3HKN - chain A; structure by X-ray diffraction, 1.80 A resolution.

[Chain A]
Name: Carbonic anhydrase 2
Organism: Homo sapiens
Notes: EC 4.2.1.1
Reference sequence: P00918 (CAH2_HUMAN); residue numbers follow UniProt; this construct covers 1-260
Sequence (260 residues; numbered 1 to 260; the number before each row is that of its first residue):
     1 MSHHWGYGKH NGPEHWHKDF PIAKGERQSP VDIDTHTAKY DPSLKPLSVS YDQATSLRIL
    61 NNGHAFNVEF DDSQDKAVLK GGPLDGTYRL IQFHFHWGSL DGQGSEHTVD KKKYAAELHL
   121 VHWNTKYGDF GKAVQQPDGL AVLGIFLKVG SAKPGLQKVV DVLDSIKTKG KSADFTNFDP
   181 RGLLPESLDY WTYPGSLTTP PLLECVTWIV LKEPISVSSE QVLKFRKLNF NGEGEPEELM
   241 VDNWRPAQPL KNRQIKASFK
Disordered / not traced: 1-3
UniProt features mapped onto this chain:
  - active site: H64 (Proton donor/acceptor)
  - binding site (Zn(2+)): H94, H96, H119
  - binding site (substrate): T198, T199
  - site: Y7 (Fine-tunes the proton-transfer properties of H-64), N62 (Fine-tunes the proton-transfer properties of H-64), N67 (Fine-tunes the proton-transfer properties of H-64), Q92 (Involved in the binding of some activators, including histamine and L-histidine)
  - modified residue: S2 (N-acetylserine), S165 (Phosphoserine), S172 (Phosphoserine)
  - natural variant: K18 (K18E: In Jogjakarta), Q92 (Q92P: In OPTB3), H94 (H94Y: In OPTB3 loss of activity), H107 (H107Y: In OPTB3), G144 (G144R: In OPTB3), P236 (P236H: In Melbourne)
  - mutagenesis: W5 (W5A: Impaired activity, not rescued by 4-methylimidazole (4-MI); when associated with W-64), Y7 (Y7F: Enhanced activity; Y7H: Reduced proton transfer rate), N62 (N62A: Reduced activity; N62D: Strongly reduced activity; N62H: Reduced proton transfer; when associated with A-64; N62L: Reduced activity; N62T: Reduced activity; N62V: Reduced activity), H64 (H64A: Reduced CO(2) hydrase activity, rescued by 4-methylimidazole (4-MI). Reduced proton transfer; when associated with H-62. Enhanced proton transfer; when associated with H-67 ...), A65 (A65F: Reduced activity; A65S: 2-fold decrease in enzyme efficiency, as determined by kcat/KM ratio, and efficiently inhibited by chlorzolamide; when associated with Q-67), N67 (N67H: Enhanced proton transfer; when associated with A-64; N67L: Reduced activity ...), H94 (H94C/D/E/N/Q: Strongly reduced CO(2) hydrase and p-nitrophenyl acetate esterase activities, impaired stability of zinc binding), E106 (E106A/Q: Strongly reduced CO(2) hydrase activity; E106D: Normal CO(2) hydrase activity), E117 (E117Q: Strongly reduced activity and sulfonamide affinity), H119 (H119D/N/Q: Reduced activity; H119E: Strongly reduced activity), V121 (V121A/G/I/L/S: Reduced CO(2) hydrase and p-nitrophenyl acetate esterase activities; V121K/R: Strongly reduced CO(2) hydrase and p-nitrophenyl acetate esterase activities), V142 (V142F/Y: Strongly impaired activity; V142G: Weakly impaired activity; V142H: Impaired activity), 4 further mutagenesis entries in UniProt
Bound ions: Zn2+: H94, H96, H119 (together with Z3K)

[Summary]
H94, H96 and H119 form the Zn2+ site. From UniProt: active-site residue H64, 3 Zn2+-binding residues,
substrate-binding residues T198 and T199 and 16 mutagenesis sites.
Chain A is Carbonic anhydrase 2 (Homo sapiens); the structure, Human carbonic anhydrase II in complex with
(2,3,4,6-Tetra-O-acetyl-beta-D-galactopyranosyl)
-(1-4)-1,2,3,6-tetra-O-acetyl-1-thio-beta-D-glucopyranosylsulfonamide, was determined by X-ray diffraction,
deposited together with 3HKQ, 3HKT and 3HKU.
